5FGG - chains L and V of the 28 polymer chains in the assembly; structure by X-ray diffraction, 2.70 A resolution.

== Chain L ==
Molecule: Proteasome subunit beta type-6
Organism: Saccharomyces cerevisiae (strain ATCC 204508 / S288c)
Notes: EC 3.4.25.1
Reference sequence: P23724 (PSB6_YEAST); residues 1-222 here correspond to UniProt positions 20-241 (UniProt number = residue number + 19)
Sequence (222 residues; numbered 1 to 222; the number before each row is that of its first residue):
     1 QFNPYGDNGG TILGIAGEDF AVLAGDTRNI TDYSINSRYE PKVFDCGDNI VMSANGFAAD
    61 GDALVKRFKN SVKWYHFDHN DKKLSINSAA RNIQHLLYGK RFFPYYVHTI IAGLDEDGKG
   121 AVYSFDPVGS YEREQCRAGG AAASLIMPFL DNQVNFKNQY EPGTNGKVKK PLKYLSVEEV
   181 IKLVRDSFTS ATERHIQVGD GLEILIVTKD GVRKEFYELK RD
Ion coordination: Mg2+: Asp-222 (shared with Ile-163(V), Asp-166(V) of chain V)
Residues lining bound ligands: CARFILZOMIB, bound form (3BV; N-{(2S)-2-[(morpholin-4-ylacetyl)amino]-4-phenylbutanoyl}-L-leucyl-N-[(2R,3S,4S)-1,3-dihydroxy-2,6-dimethylheptan-4-yl]-L-phenylalaninamide): Arg-101, Pro-104, His-108, Asp-126, Pro-127, Val-128, Ser-130

== Chain V ==
Molecule: Proteasome subunit beta type-2
Organism: Saccharomyces cerevisiae (strain ATCC 204508 / S288c)
Notes: EC 3.4.25.1
Reference sequence: P25043 (PSB2_YEAST); residues 1-232 here correspond to UniProt positions 30-261 (UniProt number = residue number + 29)
Sequence (232 residues; row label = number of the first residue in the row):
     1 TTIVGVKFNN GVVIAADTRS TQGPIVADKN CAKLHRISPK IWCAGAGTAA DTEAVTQLIG
    61 SNIELHSLYT SREPRVVSAL QMLKQHLFKY QGHIGAYLIV AGVDPTGSHL FSIHAHGSTD
   121 VGYYLSLGSG SLAAMAVLES HWKQDLTKEE AIKLASDAIQ AGIWNDLGSG SNVDVCVMEI
   181 GKDAEYLRNY LTPNVREEKQ KSYKFPRGTT AVLKESIVNI CDIQEEQVDI TA
Disordered / not traced: 223-232
Covalently attached groups: CARFILZOMIB, bound form (3BV) linked to Thr-1
Ion coordination: Mg2+: Ile-163, Asp-166 (shared with Asp-222(L) of chain L)
Residues lining bound ligands:
  - CARFILZOMIB, bound form (3BV; N-{(2S)-2-[(morpholin-4-ylacetyl)amino]-4-phenylbutanoyl}-L-leucyl-N-[(2R,3S,4S)-1,3-dihydroxy-2,6-dimethylheptan-4-yl]-L-phenylalaninamide), molecule 1: Arg-19, Ser-20, Thr-21, Gln-22, Ala-27, Cys-31, Lys-33, Gly-45, Ala-46, Gly-47, Thr-48, Ala-49, Thr-52, Ser-129, Gly-168
  - CARFILZOMIB, bound form (3BV), molecule 2: His-114, His-116, Ser-118, Asp-120
Swiss-Prot annotation at these positions:
  - active site: Thr-1 (Nucleophile)
Reported in the primary citation:
  - catalytic residues: Lys-33 (proposed by the authors, not directly observed)

== Chain L / chain V interface ==
Residue-residue contacts - 58 pairs, chain L then chain V:
  Arg-28(L) / Leu-167(V)
  Ile-30(L) / Leu-167(V)  hydrophobic
  Asp-32(L) / Leu-167(V)
  Tyr-33(L) / Gly-23(V)
  Tyr-33(L) / Asn-165(V)
  Tyr-33(L) / Asp-166(V)
  Tyr-33(L) / Leu-167(V)  hydrogen bond (backbone-backbone)
  Tyr-33(L) / Gly-168(V)
  Ile-35(L) / Trp-164(V)
  Ile-35(L) / Leu-167(V)  hydrophobic
  Arg-38(L) / Trp-164(V)  hydrogen bond (side chain-backbone)
  Arg-38(L) / Asn-165(V)
  Phe-149(L) / Tyr-203(V)  hydrophobic
  Asn-152(L) / Phe-205(V)
  Gln-153(L) / Tyr-203(V)
  Gln-153(L) / Phe-205(V)
  Asn-158(L) / Thr-209(V)
  Gln-159(L) / Phe-205(V)
  Gln-159(L) / Thr-209(V)
  Tyr-160(L) / Thr-209(V)  hydrogen bond (backbone-backbone)
  Tyr-160(L) / Ala-211(V)  hydrophobic
  Pro-162(L) / Arg-207(V)
  Pro-162(L) / Gly-208(V)
  Gly-166(L) / Ala-211(V)
  Glu-179(L) / Lys-201(V)
  Lys-182(L) / Gln-200(V)
  Leu-183(L) / Tyr-203(V)
  Arg-185(L) / Glu-197(V)  salt bridge
  Arg-185(L) / Gln-200(V)  hydrogen bond
  Asp-186(L) / Lys-199(V)
  Asp-186(L) / Gln-200(V)  hydrogen bond (side chain-backbone)
  Asp-186(L) / Lys-201(V)  hydrogen bond (side chain-backbone)
  Asp-186(L) / Tyr-203(V)  hydrogen bond
  Thr-189(L) / Arg-196(V)  hydrogen bond
  Ser-190(L) / Arg-196(V)  hydrogen bond
  Glu-193(L) / Val-26(V)
  Glu-193(L) / Lys-29(V)  salt bridge
  Glu-193(L) / Arg-196(V)
  Arg-194(L) / Pro-24(V)
  Arg-194(L) / Ile-25(V)
  Arg-194(L) / Val-26(V)  hydrogen bond (backbone-backbone)
  Arg-194(L) / Ala-27(V)  hydrogen bond (side chain-backbone)
  Arg-194(L) / Lys-29(V)
  His-195(L) / Pro-24(V)
  His-195(L) / Ile-25(V)
  Ile-196(L) / Arg-19(V)
  Ile-196(L) / Pro-24(V)  hydrogen bond (backbone-backbone)
  Ile-196(L) / Val-26(V)  hydrophobic
  Ile-196(L) / Leu-167(V)
  Lys-220(L) / Asn-194(V)  hydrogen bond (side chain-backbone)
  Arg-221(L) / Trp-164(V)
  Asp-222(L) / Arg-19(V)  salt bridge
  Asp-222(L) / Ile-163(V)
  Asp-222(L) / Asp-166(V)
  Asp-222(L) / Ser-169(V)
  Asp-222(L) / Gly-170(V)
  Asp-222(L) / Ser-171(V)  hydrogen bond (side chain-backbone)
  Asp-222(L) / Asn-194(V)
Also at the interface, not in a pair above, chain L (32 interface residues in all): Ser-34, Leu-145, Glu-161, Glu-218
Also at the interface, not in a pair above, chain V (33 interface residues in all): Thr-21, Asp-28, Ser-129, Val-195, Pro-206

== Summary ==
Chain L and chain V form an interface of 32 and 33 residues respectively, with 14 hydrogen bonds and 3 salt
bridges. Polar contacts include Arg-185(L)/Glu-197(V), Glu-193(L)/Lys-29(V) and Asp-222(L)/Arg-19(V). Ligands
of chain L: CARFILZOMIB, bound form. Ligands of chain V: CARFILZOMIB, bound form. Covalently linked
CARFILZOMIB, bound form: at Thr-1(V). The paper reports the catalytic residue Lys-33(V).
Here chain L is Proteasome subunit beta type-6 and chain V is Proteasome subunit beta type-2, both from
Saccharomyces cerevisiae (strain ATCC 204508 / S288c). Entry 5FGG (Yeast 20S proteasome beta5-L(-49S)_D17N
double mutant in complex with Carfilzomib) was determined by X-ray diffraction, deposited together with 5CZ4,
5CZ5, 5CZ6, 5CZ7, 5CZ8, 5CZ9 and 16 further entries.
